1U45 - chains B and A of the 3 polymer chains in the assembly; structure by X-ray diffraction, 2.01 A resolution.

[Chain B]
Molecule: DNA primer strand
Sequence (10 nucleotides; row label = number of the first residue in the row):
    20 GCCTGACTCG
Disordered / not traced: 20

[Chain A]
Protein: DNA polymerase I
Source organism: Geobacillus stearothermophilus
Notes: EC 2.7.7.7; fragment: analogous to the E. coli klenow fragment
UniProtKB: P52026 (DPO1_BACST); residue numbers follow UniProt; this construct covers 304-876
Chain sequence (580 residues; row label = number of the first residue in the row):
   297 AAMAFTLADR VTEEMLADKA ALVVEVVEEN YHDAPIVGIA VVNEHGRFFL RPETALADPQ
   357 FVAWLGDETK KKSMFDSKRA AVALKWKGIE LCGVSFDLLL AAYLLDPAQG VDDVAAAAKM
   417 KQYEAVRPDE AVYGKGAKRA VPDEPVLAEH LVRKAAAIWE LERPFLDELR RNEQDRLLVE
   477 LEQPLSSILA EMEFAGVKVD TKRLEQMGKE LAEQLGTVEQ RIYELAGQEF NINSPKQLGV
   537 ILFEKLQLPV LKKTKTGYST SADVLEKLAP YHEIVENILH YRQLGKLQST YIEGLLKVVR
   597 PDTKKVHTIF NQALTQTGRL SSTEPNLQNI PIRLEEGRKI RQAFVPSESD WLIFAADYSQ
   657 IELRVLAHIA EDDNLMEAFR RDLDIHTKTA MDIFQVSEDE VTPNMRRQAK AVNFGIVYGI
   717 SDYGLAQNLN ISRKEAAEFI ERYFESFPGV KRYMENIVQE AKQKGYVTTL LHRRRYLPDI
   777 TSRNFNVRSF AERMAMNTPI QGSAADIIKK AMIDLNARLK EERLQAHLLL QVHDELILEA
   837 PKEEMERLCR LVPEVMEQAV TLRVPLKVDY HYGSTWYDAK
Ion coordination: Mg2+: Asp653, Tyr654

[Interface between chain B and chain A]
Pairs across the interface - 28 pairs, chain B then chain A:
  DG24(B) - Pro531(A)  phosphate contact
  DG24(B) - Lys551(A)  phosphate contact
  DG24(B) - Thr552(A)  phosphate contact
  DA25(B) - Ser555(A)  phosphate contact
  DA25(B) - Thr556(A)  hydrogen bond to the phosphate
  DA25(B) - Ser557(A)  hydrogen bond to the phosphate
  DA25(B) - Arg578(A)  hydrogen bond to the phosphate
  DC26(B) - Ala558(A)  hydrogen bond to the phosphate
  DC26(B) - Arg578(A)  salt bridge to the phosphate
  DC26(B) - Lys582(A)  base contact
  DT27(B) - Gln579(A)  phosphate contact
  DT27(B) - Tyr587(A)  hydrogen bond to the sugar
  DT27(B) - Asn625(A)  hydrogen bond to the base
  DT27(B) - Pro627(A)  phosphate contact
  DC28(B) - Gln624(A)  sugar contact
  DC28(B) - Asn625(A)  sugar contact
  DC28(B) - Ile626(A)  sugar contact
  DC28(B) - Pro627(A)  phosphate contact
  DC28(B) - Ile628(A)  hydrogen bond to the phosphate
  DC28(B) - Arg629(A)  salt bridge to the phosphate
  DG29(B) - Arg615(A)  hydrogen bond to the base
  DG29(B) - Ile628(A)  phosphate contact
  DG29(B) - Arg629(A)  salt bridge to the phosphate
  DG29(B) - Tyr714(A)  base contact
  DG29(B) - Gln797(A)  base contact
  DG29(B) - Val828(A)  phosphate contact
  DG29(B) - His829(A)  sugar contact
  DG29(B) - Asp830(A)  hydrogen bond to the phosphate
Other interface residues (no listed pair), chain A (27 interface residues in all): Thr550, Leu575, Leu630, Arg637

[Overview]
6 residues of chain B and 27 residues of chain A are in contact; the contacts include 9 hydrogen bonds and 3
salt bridges. Polar contacts include DT27(B)-Asn625(A), DG29(B)-Arg615(A) and DT27(B)-Tyr587(A). Asp653(A) and
Tyr654(A) coordinate Mg2+.
Chain B is DNA primer strand and chain A is DNA polymerase I (Geobacillus stearothermophilus); the structure,
8oxoguanine at the pre-insertion site of the polymerase active site, was determined by X-ray diffraction
together with 1U47, 1U48, 1U49 and 1U4B from the same study.
